7PT6 - chains 3 and 5 of the 18 polymer chains in the assembly; structure by electron microscopy, 3.20 A resolution.

Chain 3:
Molecule: DNA replication licensing factor MCM3
Organism: Saccharomyces cerevisiae (strain ATCC 204508 / S288c)
Notes: EC 3.6.4.12
Reference sequence: P24279 (MCM3_YEAST); numbering as in UniProt (aligned over 1-971)
Chain sequence (971 residues; row label = number of the first residue in the row):
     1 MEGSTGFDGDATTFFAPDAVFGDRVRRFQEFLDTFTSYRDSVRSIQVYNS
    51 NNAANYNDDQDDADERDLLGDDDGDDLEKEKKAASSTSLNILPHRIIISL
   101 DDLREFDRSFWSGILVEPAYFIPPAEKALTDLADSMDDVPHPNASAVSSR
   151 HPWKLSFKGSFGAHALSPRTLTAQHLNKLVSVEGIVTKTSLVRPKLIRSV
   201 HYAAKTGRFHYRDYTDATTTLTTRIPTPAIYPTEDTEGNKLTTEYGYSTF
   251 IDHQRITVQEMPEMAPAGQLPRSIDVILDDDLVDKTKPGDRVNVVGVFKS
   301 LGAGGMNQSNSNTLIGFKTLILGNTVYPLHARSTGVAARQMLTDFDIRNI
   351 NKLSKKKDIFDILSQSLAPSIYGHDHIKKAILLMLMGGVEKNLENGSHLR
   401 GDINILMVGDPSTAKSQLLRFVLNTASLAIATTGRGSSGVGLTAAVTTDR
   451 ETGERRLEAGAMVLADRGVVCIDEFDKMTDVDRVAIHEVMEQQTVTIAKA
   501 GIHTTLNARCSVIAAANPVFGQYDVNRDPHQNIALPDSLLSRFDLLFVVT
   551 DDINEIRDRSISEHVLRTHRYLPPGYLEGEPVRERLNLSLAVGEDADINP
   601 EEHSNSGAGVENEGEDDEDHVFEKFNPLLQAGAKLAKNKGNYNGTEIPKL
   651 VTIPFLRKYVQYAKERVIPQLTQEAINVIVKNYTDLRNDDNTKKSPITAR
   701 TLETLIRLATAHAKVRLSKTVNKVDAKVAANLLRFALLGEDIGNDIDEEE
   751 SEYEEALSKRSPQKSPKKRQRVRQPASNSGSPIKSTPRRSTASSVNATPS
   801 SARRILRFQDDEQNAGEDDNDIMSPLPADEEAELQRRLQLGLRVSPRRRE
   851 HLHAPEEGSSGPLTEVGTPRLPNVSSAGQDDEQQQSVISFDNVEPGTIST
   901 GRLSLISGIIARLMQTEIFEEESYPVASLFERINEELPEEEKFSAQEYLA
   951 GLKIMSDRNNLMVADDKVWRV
Not modelled in the structure: 1-15, 58-88, 144-148, 310-313, 448-454, 593-618, 630-646, 743-971
Ion coordination: Mg2+: Ser416 (together with ADP)
Small-molecule neighbours:
  - ADP (adenosine-5'-diphosphate), molecule 1: Ser370, Ile371, Tyr372, His374, Asp410, Pro411, Ser412, Thr413, Ala414, Lys415, Ser416, Gln417, Ile561, Val565
  - ADP, molecule 2: Leu399, Glu491, Gln492, Arg542, Ala699, Arg700, Glu703
Swiss-Prot annotation at these positions:
  - motif: Ser541 to Asp544 (Arginine finger)
  - binding site (ATP): Gly409 to Ser416
  - modified residue: Ser761 (Phosphoserine), Ser777 (Phosphoserine), Ser781 (Phosphoserine), Thr868 (Phosphothreonine)
  - mutagenesis: Lys415 (K415A: No effect on MCM2-7 complex helicase activity. Loss of MCM2-7 complex helicase activity; when associated with MCM5 A-422. Reduces MCM2-7 complex helicase activity ...)

Chain 5:
Molecule: Minichromosome maintenance protein 5
Organism: Saccharomyces cerevisiae (strain ATCC 204508 / S288c)
Notes: EC 3.6.4.12
Reference sequence: P29496 (MCM5_YEAST); numbering as in UniProt (aligned over 1-775)
Chain sequence (775 residues; row label = number of the first residue in the row):
     1 MSFDRPEIYSAPVLQGESPNDDDNTEIIKSFKNFILEFRLDSQFIYRDQL
    51 RNNILVKNYSLTVNMEHLIGYNEDIYKKLSDEPSDIIPLFETAITQVAKR
   101 ISILSRAQSANNNDKDPENTSMDTDSLLLNSLPTFQLILNSNANQIPLRD
   151 LDSEHVSKIVRLSGIIISTSVLSSRATYLSIMCRNCRHTTSITINNFNSI
   201 TGNTVSLPRSCLSTIESESSMANESNIGDESTKKNCGPDPYIIIHESSKF
   251 IDQQFLKLQEIPELVPVGEMPRNLTMTCDRYLTNKVIPGTRVTIVGIYSI
   301 YNSKNGAGSGRSGGGNGGSGVAIRTPYIKILGIQSDVETSSIWNSVTMFT
   351 EEEEEEFLQLSRNPKLYEILTNSIAPSIFGNEDIKKAIVCLLMGGSKKIL
   401 PDGMRLRGDINVLLLGDPGTAKSQLLKFVEKVSPIAVYTSGKGSSAAGLT
   451 ASVQRDPMTREFYLEGGAMVLADGGVVCIDEFDKMRDEDRVAIHEAMEQQ
   501 TISIAKAGITTVLNSRTSVLAAANPIYGRYDDLKSPGDNIDFQTTILSRF
   551 DMIFIVKDDHNEERDISIANHVINIHTGNANAMQNQQEENGSEISIEKMK
   601 RYITYCRLKCAPRLSPQAAEKLSSNFVTIRKQLLINELESTERSSIPITI
   651 RQLEAIIRITESLAKLELSPIAQERHVDEAIRLFQASTMDAASQDPIGGL
   701 NQASGTSLSEIRRFEQELKRRLPIGWSTSYQTLRREFVDTHRFSQLALDK
   751 ALYALEKHETIQLRHQGQNIYRSGV
Not modelled in the structure: 1, 109-130, 215-234, 304-316, 701-775
Ion coordination: Zn2+: Cys183, Cys186, Cys211, Cys236; Mg2+: Ser423 (together with ATP-gamma-S) (shared with 1 residue of chain 2)
Small-molecule neighbours:
  - ADP (adenosine-5'-diphosphate): Leu406, Glu498, Gln499, Arg549, Ile650, Arg651, Glu654
  - ATP-gamma-S (AGS; phosphothiophosphoric acid-adenylate ester): Ser377, Ile378, Phe379, Asp417, Pro418, Gly419, Thr420, Ala421, Lys422, Ser423, Gln424, Asp480, Glu481, Asn524, Val572
Swiss-Prot annotation at these positions:
  - motif: Ser548 to Asp551 (Arginine finger)
  - binding site (ATP): Gly416 to Ser423
  - mutagenesis: Lys422 (K422A: Loss of MCM2-7 complex helicase activity)

Chain 3 / chain 5 interface:
Pairs across the interface (184; chain 3 residue first):
  Ala119(3) - Glu246(5)
  Tyr120(3) - Glu246(5)
  Thr172(3) - Leu172(5)
  Thr172(3) - Asp252(5)
  Ala173(3) - Ser174(5)
  Ala173(3) - Phe250(5)
  Ala173(3) - Ile251(5)
  Ala173(3) - Asp252(5)  hydrogen bond (backbone-side chain)
  Leu176(3) - Ser174(5)
  Leu176(3) - Phe250(5)  hydrophobic
  Asn177(3) - His245(5)  hydrogen bond (side chain-backbone)
  Asn177(3) - Glu246(5)
  Asn177(3) - Ser248(5)
  Ile185(3) - Ile509(5)  hydrophobic
  Thr187(3) - Glu461(5)
  Lys188(3) - Glu461(5)  salt bridge
  Leu221(3) - Glu246(5)
  Thr222(3) - Glu246(5)
  Thr223(3) - Ile243(5)
  Thr223(3) - His245(5)  hydrogen bond (side chain-backbone)
  Thr223(3) - Glu246(5)  hydrogen bond (backbone-side chain)
  Arg224(3) - Ile242(5)
  Ile225(3) - Ile242(5)  hydrophobic
  Pro226(3) - Ile242(5)
  Gln259(3) - Glu461(5)
  Gln259(3) - Phe462(5)  hydrogen bond (side chain-backbone)
  Pro262(3) - Ile509(5)  hydrophobic
  Pro262(3) - Leu513(5)
  Glu263(3) - Thr511(5)  hydrogen bond
  Glu263(3) - Val512(5)
  Met264(3) - Trp343(5)
  Pro266(3) - Trp343(5)
  Ala267(3) - Leu464(5)  hydrophobic
  Ala267(3) - Leu471(5)
  Gly268(3) - Leu464(5)  hydrogen bond (backbone-backbone)
  Gly268(3) - Glu465(5)
  Gln269(3) - Ile287(5)
  Gln269(3) - Tyr463(5)
  Leu270(3) - Asp456(5)
  Leu270(3) - Pro457(5)
  Leu270(3) - Tyr463(5)
  Pro271(3) - Asp456(5)
  Pro271(3) - Tyr463(5)
  Arg272(3) - Thr169(5)
  Arg272(3) - Ser170(5)  hydrogen bond (side chain-backbone)
  Arg272(3) - Val171(5)
  Arg272(3) - Gln254(5)
  Arg272(3) - Asn284(5)
  Arg291(3) - Thr510(5)  hydrogen bond (side chain-backbone)
  Arg291(3) - Thr511(5)  hydrogen bond
  Lys299(3) - His245(5)
  Ser300(3) - His245(5)  hydrogen bond
  Ser300(3) - Phe250(5)
  Leu301(3) - His245(5)
  Gly302(3) - His245(5)  hydrogen bond (backbone-side chain)
  Ala303(3) - Ile243(5)  hydrophobic
  Gly304(3) - Asn203(5)  hydrogen bond (backbone-side chain)
  Met306(3) - Ala176(5)  hydrophobic
  Met306(3) - Leu179(5)  hydrophobic
  Met306(3) - Val205(5)
  Met306(3) - Ser206(5)
  Met306(3) - Leu207(5)
  Asn307(3) - Leu207(5)
  Asn307(3) - Tyr241(5)
  Gln308(3) - Ser206(5)  hydrogen bond
  Gln308(3) - Leu207(5)
  Gln308(3) - Arg209(5)  hydrogen bond
  Gln308(3) - Asp239(5)
  Leu314(3) - Asn203(5)
  Ile315(3) - Arg175(5)  hydrogen bond (backbone-side chain)
  Ile315(3) - Thr201(5)
  Ile315(3) - Phe255(5)  hydrophobic
  Gly316(3) - Ser174(5)
  Gly316(3) - Arg175(5)
  Phe317(3) - Ser174(5)  hydrogen bond (backbone-backbone)
  Phe317(3) - Ala176(5)  hydrophobic
  Phe317(3) - Ile243(5)  hydrophobic
  Phe317(3) - His245(5)
  Phe317(3) - Phe250(5)  hydrophobic
  Thr319(3) - Ser174(5)
  Arg332(3) - Thr501(5)
  Arg332(3) - Val512(5)
  Ser333(3) - Thr510(5)  hydrogen bond (backbone-side chain)
  Ser333(3) - Thr511(5)
  Ser333(3) - Val512(5)
  Thr334(3) - Thr510(5)
  Ser366(3) - Asp402(5)
  Leu367(3) - Asp402(5)
  Pro369(3) - Asp402(5)
  Ser370(3) - Leu400(5)
  Ser370(3) - Asp402(5)
  Ser370(3) - Met404(5)
  Ile371(3) - Met404(5)  hydrophobic
  Ser412(3) - Thr649(5)
  Ser412(3) - Ile650(5)
  Ser412(3) - Arg651(5)  hydrogen bond (side chain-backbone)
  Ser416(3) - Gln499(5)
  Gln417(3) - Met404(5)
  Gln417(3) - Arg405(5)
  Gln417(3) - Gln499(5)  hydrogen bond
  Arg420(3) - Glu495(5)  salt bridge
  Arg420(3) - Gln499(5)
  Arg420(3) - Thr501(5)  hydrogen bond
  Leu423(3) - Val512(5)  hydrophobic
  Asn424(3) - Gly403(5)  hydrogen bond (side chain-backbone)
  Ile430(3) - Thr510(5)
  Ala431(3) - Ser503(5)
  Ala431(3) - Ala505(5)
  Thr432(3) - Ala505(5)
  Thr433(3) - Val491(5)
  Gly434(3) - Val491(5)
  Arg435(3) - Asp487(5)
  Arg435(3) - Glu488(5)  salt bridge
  Ser437(3) - Ala505(5)
  Val440(3) - Ala507(5)
  Gly441(3) - Ala505(5)
  Gly441(3) - Lys506(5)
  Ala445(3) - Ala507(5)  hydrophobic
  Glu458(3) - Arg455(5)  salt bridge
  Glu458(3) - Ala507(5)
  Ala459(3) - Ala507(5)
  Ala459(3) - Gly508(5)  hydrogen bond (backbone-backbone)
  Leu464(3) - Thr510(5)
  Glu474(3) - Val491(5)
  Glu474(3) - Arg549(5)  salt bridge
  Lys477(3) - Val491(5)
  Gly521(3) - Thr545(5)
  Gln522(3) - Arg643(5)
  Asp551(3) - Arg630(5)  salt bridge
  Asp551(3) - Ile650(5)
  Ile553(3) - Arg630(5)
  Ile553(3) - Leu634(5)
  Ile553(3) - Glu637(5)
  Glu555(3) - Val627(5)
  Glu555(3) - Lys631(5)
  Asp558(3) - Phe626(5)
  Asp558(3) - Arg630(5)  salt bridge
  Arg559(3) - Val627(5)
  Ile561(3) - Ile650(5)  hydrophobic
  Ser562(3) - Ser623(5)
  Ser562(3) - Phe626(5)
  Ser562(3) - Leu653(5)
  Val565(3) - Ile650(5)  hydrophobic
  Val565(3) - Leu653(5)  hydrophobic
  Val565(3) - Glu654(5)
  Val565(3) - Ile657(5)  hydrophobic
  Leu566(3) - Leu614(5)  hydrophobic
  Leu566(3) - Ala619(5)
  Leu566(3) - Leu622(5)  hydrophobic
  Leu566(3) - Ser623(5)
  Leu566(3) - Ile657(5)  hydrophobic
  Thr568(3) - Leu400(5)
  His569(3) - Lys398(5)  hydrogen bond
  His569(3) - Leu406(5)
  His569(3) - Glu654(5)  salt bridge
  His569(3) - Ile657(5)
  Arg570(3) - Arg613(5)
  Arg570(3) - Leu614(5)  hydrogen bond (side chain-backbone)
  Arg570(3) - Pro616(5)
  Arg570(3) - Ala619(5)
  Tyr571(3) - Ile399(5)
  Tyr571(3) - Leu400(5)  hydrophobic
  Tyr571(3) - Pro401(5)
  Leu572(3) - Arg613(5)
  Glu578(3) - Ala611(5)
  Glu578(3) - Arg613(5)  salt bridge
  Glu578(3) - Pro670(5)
  Glu578(3) - Ile671(5)
  Gly579(3) - Lys609(5)
  Gly579(3) - Cys610(5)
  Gly579(3) - Ala611(5)  hydrogen bond (backbone-backbone)
  Glu580(3) - Ala611(5)
  Pro581(3) - Lys609(5)
  Pro581(3) - Ala611(5)  hydrophobic
  Val582(3) - Lys397(5)
  Val582(3) - Ile399(5)  hydrophobic
  Glu584(3) - Lys397(5)  salt bridge
  Glu584(3) - Arg405(5)  salt bridge
  Glu584(3) - Arg516(5)  salt bridge
  Leu586(3) - Asn514(5)
  Glu623(3) - Pro401(5)
  Phe625(3) - Leu400(5)  hydrophobic
  Phe625(3) - Pro401(5)  hydrophobic
  Ile653(3) - Asp402(5)
Also at the interface, not in a pair above, chain 3 (109 interface residues in all): Gln174, Lys178, Ala265, Gly289, Gly305, Ala368, Pro411, Phe421, Gly436, Thr447, Gly460, Ala461, Asp552
Also at the interface, not in a pair above, chain 5 (113 interface residues in all): Met182, Cys183, Arg184, Ile194, Ile244, Ser247, Lys249, Thr459, Gly466, Val470, Arg490, His494, Glu498, Gln543, Ser548, Arg607, Leu608, Ser615, Leu633, Pro647, Glu661

Overview:
109 residues of chain 3 face 113 of chain 5 across their interface; the contacts include 26 hydrogen bonds and
12 salt bridges. Polar pairs include Lys188(3)-Glu461(5), Arg420(3)-Glu495(5) and Arg435(3)-Glu488(5). One ADP
molecule is bound between chain 3 and chain 5.
Chain 3 is DNA replication licensing factor MCM3 and chain 5 is Minichromosome maintenance protein 5, both
from Saccharomyces cerevisiae (strain ATCC 204508 / S288c); the structure, Structure of MCM2-7 DH complexed
with Cdc7-Dbf4 in the presence of ATPgS, state III, was determined by electron microscopy, deposited together
with 7PT7.
